Entry 3UO9 (X-ray diffraction, 2.30 A resolution); this record covers chains A and B of the 4 polymer chains in the assembly.

== Chain A (and B) ==
Protein: Glutaminase kidney isoform, mitochondrial
Organism: Homo sapiens
Notes: EC 3.5.1.2; chain B of this document is another copy of the same molecule, construct and numbering; everything in this record applies to it too
UniProt: O94925 (GLSK_HUMAN); the author numbering skips numbers that UniProt does not, so the offset changes along the chain: 71-546 = UniProt 71-546; 588-639 = UniProt 547-598
Sequence (534 residues; numbered 71 to 645; 41 numbers in that range are skipped by the numbering (no residue carries them; nothing is unmodelled there); the number before each row is that of its first residue):
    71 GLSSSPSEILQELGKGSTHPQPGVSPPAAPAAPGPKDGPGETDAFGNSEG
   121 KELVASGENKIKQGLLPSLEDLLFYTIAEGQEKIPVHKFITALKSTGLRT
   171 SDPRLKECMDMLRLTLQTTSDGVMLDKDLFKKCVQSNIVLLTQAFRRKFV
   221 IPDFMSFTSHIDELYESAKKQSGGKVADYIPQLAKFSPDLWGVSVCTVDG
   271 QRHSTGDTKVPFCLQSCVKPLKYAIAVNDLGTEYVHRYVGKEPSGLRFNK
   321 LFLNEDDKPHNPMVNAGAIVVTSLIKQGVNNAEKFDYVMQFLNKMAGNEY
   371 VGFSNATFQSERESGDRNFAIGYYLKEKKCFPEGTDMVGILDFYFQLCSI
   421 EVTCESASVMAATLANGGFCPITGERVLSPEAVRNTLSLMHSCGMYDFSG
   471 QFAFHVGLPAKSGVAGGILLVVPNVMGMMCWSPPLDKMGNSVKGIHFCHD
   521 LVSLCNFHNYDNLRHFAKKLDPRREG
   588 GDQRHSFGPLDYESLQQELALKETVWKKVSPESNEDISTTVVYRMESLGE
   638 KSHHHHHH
Not modelled in the structure: 71-136, 588-599, 601-645 (chain B: 71-136, 188-192, 315-319, 588-599, 601-645)
Construct notes: expression tag (640-645)
Curated features (UniProtKB/Swiss-Prot):
  - region: Gly-315 to Phe-322 (Highly mobile activation loop)
  - binding site (substrate): Ser-286, Asn-335, Glu-381, Asn-388, Tyr-414, Tyr-466, Val-484
  - site: Leu-72, Ser-73 (Cleavage)
  - modified residue: Lys-130 (N6-succinyllysine), Lys-164 (N6-succinyllysine), Lys-311 (N6-acetyllysine)
Ligand contacts: Glutamate (04A; N,N'-[sulfanediylbis(ethane-2,1-diyl-1,3,4-thiadiazole-5,2-diyl)]bis(2-phenylacetamide)): Lys-320, Leu-321, Phe-322, Leu-323, Asn-324, Glu-325, Asp-327, Tyr-394

== Chain A / chain B interface ==
Pairs across the interface (18; chain A residue first):
  Leu-321(A) / Lys-320(B)
  Leu-321(A) / Leu-321(B)  hydrophobic
  Asp-386(A) / Tyr-393(B)
  Asp-386(A) / Lys-396(B)  salt bridge
  Asp-386(A) / Glu-397(B)
  Arg-387(A) / Glu-397(B)
  Phe-389(A) / Tyr-393(B)  hydrophobic
  Ala-390(A) / Ala-390(B)
  Ala-390(A) / Tyr-393(B)
  Ala-390(A) / Tyr-394(B)
  Tyr-393(A) / Asp-386(B)
  Tyr-393(A) / Phe-389(B)  hydrophobic
  Tyr-393(A) / Ala-390(B)
  Tyr-393(A) / Tyr-393(B)  hydrophobic
  Tyr-394(A) / Ala-390(B)
  Lys-396(A) / Asp-386(B)  salt bridge
  Glu-397(A) / Asp-386(B)
  Glu-397(A) / Arg-387(B)
Also at the interface, not in a pair above, chain A (11 interface residues in all): Phe-322, Leu-323
Also at the interface, not in a pair above, chain B (11 interface residues in all): Phe-322

== Summary ==
Chain A and chain B each contribute 11 residues to their interface; the contacts include 2 salt bridges. Its
one salt-bridged contact is Asp-386(A)/Lys-396(B). Ligands of chain A: Glutamate. Curated annotation (UniProt)
lists 7 substrate-binding residues on chain A.
Chain A and chain B are both Glutaminase kidney isoform, mitochondrial (Homo sapiens); the structure, Crystal
Structure of Human GAC in Complex with Glutamate and BPTES, was determined by X-ray diffraction (same
publication as 3UNW).
